9G29 - chains A and B of the 17 polymer chains in the assembly; structure by electron microscopy, 3.30 A resolution.

== Chain A ==
Name: DNA-directed RNA polymerase I subunit RPA190
From: Saccharomyces cerevisiae
Notes: EC 2.7.7.6
UniProt: P10964 (RPA1_YEAST); residues 1-1664 here = UniProt positions 1-1664
Sequence (1664 residues; row label = number of the first residue in the row):
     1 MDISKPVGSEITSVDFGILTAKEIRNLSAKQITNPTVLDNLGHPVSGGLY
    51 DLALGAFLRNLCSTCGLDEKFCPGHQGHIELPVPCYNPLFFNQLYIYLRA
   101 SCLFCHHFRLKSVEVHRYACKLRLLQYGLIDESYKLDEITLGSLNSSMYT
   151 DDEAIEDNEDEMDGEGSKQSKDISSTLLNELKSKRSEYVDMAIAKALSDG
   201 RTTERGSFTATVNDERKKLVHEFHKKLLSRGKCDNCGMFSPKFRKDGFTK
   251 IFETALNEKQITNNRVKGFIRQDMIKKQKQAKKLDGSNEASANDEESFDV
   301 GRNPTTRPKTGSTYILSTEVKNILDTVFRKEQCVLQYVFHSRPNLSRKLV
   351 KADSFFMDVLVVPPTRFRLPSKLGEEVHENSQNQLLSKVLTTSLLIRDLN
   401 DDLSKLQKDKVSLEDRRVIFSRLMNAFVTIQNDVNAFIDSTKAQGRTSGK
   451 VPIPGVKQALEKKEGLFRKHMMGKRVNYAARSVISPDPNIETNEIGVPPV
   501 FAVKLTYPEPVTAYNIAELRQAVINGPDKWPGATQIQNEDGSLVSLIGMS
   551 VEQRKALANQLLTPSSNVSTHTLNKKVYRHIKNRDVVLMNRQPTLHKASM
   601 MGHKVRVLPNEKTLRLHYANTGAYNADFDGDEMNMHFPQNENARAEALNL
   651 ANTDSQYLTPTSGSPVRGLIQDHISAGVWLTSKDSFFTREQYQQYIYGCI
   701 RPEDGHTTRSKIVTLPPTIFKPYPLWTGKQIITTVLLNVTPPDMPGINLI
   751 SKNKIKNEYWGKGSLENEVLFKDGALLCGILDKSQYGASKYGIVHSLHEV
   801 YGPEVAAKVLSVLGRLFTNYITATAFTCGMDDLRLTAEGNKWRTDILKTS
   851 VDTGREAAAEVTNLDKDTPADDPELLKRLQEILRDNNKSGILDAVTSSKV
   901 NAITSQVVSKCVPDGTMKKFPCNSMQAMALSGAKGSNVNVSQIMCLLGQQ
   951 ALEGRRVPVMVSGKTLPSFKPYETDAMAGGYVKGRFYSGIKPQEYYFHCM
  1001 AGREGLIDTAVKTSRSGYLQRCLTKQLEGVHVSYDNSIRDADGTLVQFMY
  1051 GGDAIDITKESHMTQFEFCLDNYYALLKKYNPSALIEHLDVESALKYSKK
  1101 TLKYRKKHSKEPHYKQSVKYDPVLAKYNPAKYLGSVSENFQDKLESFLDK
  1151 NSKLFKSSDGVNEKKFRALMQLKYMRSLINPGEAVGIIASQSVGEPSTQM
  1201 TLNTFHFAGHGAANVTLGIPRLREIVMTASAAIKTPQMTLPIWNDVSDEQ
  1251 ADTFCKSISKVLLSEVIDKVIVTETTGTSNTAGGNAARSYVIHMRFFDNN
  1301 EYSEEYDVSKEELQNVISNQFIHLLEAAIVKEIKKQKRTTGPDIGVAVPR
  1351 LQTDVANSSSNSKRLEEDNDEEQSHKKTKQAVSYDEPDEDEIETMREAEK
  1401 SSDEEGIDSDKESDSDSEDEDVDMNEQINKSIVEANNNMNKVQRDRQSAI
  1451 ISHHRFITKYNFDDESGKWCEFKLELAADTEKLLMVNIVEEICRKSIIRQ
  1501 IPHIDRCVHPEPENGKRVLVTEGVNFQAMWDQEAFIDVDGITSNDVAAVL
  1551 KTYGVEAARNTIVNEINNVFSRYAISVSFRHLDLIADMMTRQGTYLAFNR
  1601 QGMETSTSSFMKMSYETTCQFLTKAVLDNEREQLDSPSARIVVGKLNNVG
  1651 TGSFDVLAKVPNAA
Disordered / not traced: 142-173, 269-311, 446-450, 1154-1159, 1206-1213, 1278-1285, 1339-1434, 1663-1664
Curated features (UniProtKB/Swiss-Prot):
  - region: Pro-992 to Glu-1004 (Bridging helix)
  - binding site (Zn(2+)): Cys-62, Cys-65, Cys-72, His-75, Cys-102, Cys-105, Cys-233, Cys-236
  - binding site (Mg(2+)): Asp-627, Asp-629, Asp-631
  - modified residue (Phosphoserine): Ser-889, Ser-1636
Bound ions: Zn2+ site 1: Cys-62, Cys-65, Cys-72, His-75; Zn2+ site 2: Cys-102, Cys-105, Cys-233, Cys-236; Mg2+: Asp-627, Asp-629, Asp-631 (shared with 1 residue of chain R)
From the paper describing this entry:
  - specificity-determining residues: Pro-593 (proposed by the authors, not directly observed)

== Chain B ==
Name: DNA-directed RNA polymerase I subunit RPA135
From: Saccharomyces cerevisiae
Notes: EC 2.7.7.6
UniProt: P22138 (RPA2_YEAST); residues 1-1203 here = UniProt positions 1-1203
Sequence (1203 residues; numbered 1 to 1203; the number before each row is that of its first residue):
     1 MSKVIKPPGQARTADFRTLERESRFINPPKDKSAFPLLQEAVQPHIGSFN
    51 ALTEGPDGGLLNLGVKDIGEKVIFDGKPLNSEDEISNSGYLGNKLSVSVE
   101 QVSIAKPMSNDGVSSAVERKVYPSESRQRLTSYRGKLLLKLKWSVNNGEE
   151 NLFEVRDCGGLPVMLQSNRCHLNKMSPYELVQHKEESDEIGGYFIVNGIE
   201 KLIRMLIVQRRNHPMAIIRPSFANRGASYSHYGIQIRSVRPDQTSQTNVL
   251 HYLNDGQVTFRFSWRKNEYLVPVVMILKALCHTSDREIFDGIIGNDVKDS
   301 FLTDRLELLLRGFKKRYPHLQNRTQVLQYLGDKFRVVFQASPDQSDLEVG
   351 QEVLDRIVLVHLGKDGSQDKFRMLLFMIRKLYSLVAGECSPDNPDATQHQ
   401 EVLLGGFLYGMILKEKIDEYLQNIIAQVRMDINRGMAINFKDKRYMSRVL
   451 MRVNENIGSKMQYFLSTGNLVSQSGLDLQQVSGYTVVAEKINFYRFISHF
   501 RMVHRGSFFAQLKTTTVRKLLPESWGFLCPVHTPDGSPCGLLNHFAHKCR
   551 ISTQQSDVSRIPSILYSLGVAPASHTFAAGPSLCCVQIDGKIIGWVSHEQ
   601 GKIIADTLRYWKVEGKTPGLPIDLEIGYVPPSTRGQYPGLYLFGGHSRML
   651 RPVRYLPLDKEDIVGPFEQVYMNIAVTPQEIQNNVHTHVEFTPTNILSIL
   701 ANLTPFSDFNQSPRNMYQCQMGKQTMGTPGVALCHRSDNKLYRLQTGQTP
   751 IVKANLYDDYGMDNFPNGFNAVVAVISYTGYDMDDAMIINKSADERGFGY
   801 GTMYKTEKVDLALNRNRGDPITQHFGFGNDEWPKEWLEKLDEDGLPYIGT
   851 YVEEGDPICAYFDDTLNKTKIKTYHSSEPAYIEEVNLIGDESNKFQELQT
   901 VSIKYRIRRTPQIGDKFSSRHGQKGVCSRKWPTIDMPFSETGIQPDIIIN
   951 PHAFPSRMTIGMFVESLAGKAGALHGIAQDSTPWIFNEDDTPADYFGEQL
  1001 AKAGYNYHGNEPMYSGATGEELRADIYVGVVYYQRLRHMVNDKFQVRSTG
  1051 PVNSLTMQPVKGRKRHGGIRVGEMERDALIGHGTSFLLQDRLLNSSDYTQ
  1101 ASVCRECGSILTTQQSVPRIGSISTVCCRRCSMRFEDAKKLLTKSEDGEK
  1151 IFIDDSQIWEDGQGNKFVGGNETTTVAIPFVLKYLDSELSAMGIRLRYNV
  1201 EPK
Disordered / not traced: 1-10, 79-88, 112-115, 1138-1155
Curated features (UniProtKB/Swiss-Prot):
  - zinc finger: Cys-1104 to Cys-1131 (C4-type)
  - modified residue: Ser-2 (N-acetylserine), Ser-81 (Phosphoserine), Ser-1156 (Phosphoserine)
  - mutagenesis: Cys-1104 (C1104A: No effect; when associated with A-1107; A-1128 and A-1131), Cys-1107 (C1107A: Lethal. Abolishes recruitment of RPA1 to Pol I. No effect; when associated with A-1104; A-1128 and A-1131), Cys-1127 (C1127R: Responsible of suppression of RPA190-5 and RPA190-1 mutations), Cys-1128 (C1128A: No effect; when associated with A-1104; A-1107 and A-1131), Cys-1131 (C1131A: No effect; when associated with A-1104; A-1107 and A-1128)
Bound ions: Zn2+: Cys-1104, Cys-1107, Cys-1128, Cys-1131
From the paper describing this entry:
  - conformationally variable residues (side-chain flip): Tyr-717

== Interface between chain A and chain B ==
Residue-residue contacts (385; chain A residue first):
  Met-1(A) with Asn-1094(B), hydrogen bond (backbone-backbone); Tyr-1098(B), hydrophobic
  Lys-5(A) with Gln-1100(B), hydrogen bond (backbone-side chain)
  Val-7(A) with Tyr-1098(B); Gln-1100(B); Thr-1175(B); Val-1176(B), hydrophobic; Ala-1177(B), hydrophobic
  Gly-8(A) with Pro-1202(B)
  Ser-9(A) with Thr-1174(B), hydrogen bond; Thr-1175(B); Val-1176(B); Pro-1202(B)
  Glu-10(A) with Asn-1199(B); Val-1200(B); Glu-1201(B), hydrogen bond (backbone-backbone); Pro-1202(B)
  Ile-11(A) with Ile-1178(B), hydrophobic; Tyr-1198(B), hydrophobic; Asn-1199(B)
  Thr-12(A) with Asn-1199(B), hydrogen bond (backbone-backbone); Glu-1201(B)
  Ser-13(A) with Arg-1197(B); Tyr-1198(B); Asn-1199(B), hydrogen bond (backbone-backbone)
  Val-14(A) with Arg-1197(B); Tyr-1198(B), hydrophobic
  Asp-15(A) with Arg-1195(B); Leu-1196(B); Arg-1197(B), hydrogen bond (backbone-backbone)
  Phe-16(A) with Arg-1195(B); Leu-1196(B), hydrophobic
  Gly-17(A) with Ile-1194(B); Arg-1195(B), hydrogen bond (backbone-backbone)
  Ile-18(A) with Gly-1193(B)
  Leu-19(A) with Arg-1130(B); Ser-1190(B); Gly-1193(B), hydrogen bond (backbone-backbone); Arg-1195(B)
  Glu-23(A) with Arg-1130(B), salt bridge; Arg-1195(B), salt bridge
  Asn-26(A) with Arg-1129(B); Arg-1130(B), hydrogen bond (side chain-backbone); Ser-1132(B)
  Leu-27(A) with Thr-1112(B); Arg-1129(B); Arg-1130(B)
  Ser-28(A) with Arg-1129(B)
  Ala-29(A) with Arg-1129(B)
  Ser-63(A) with Gly-1162(B); Gln-1163(B), hydrogen bond (backbone-side chain)
  Thr-64(A) with Gln-1114(B); Asp-1161(B); Gly-1162(B), hydrogen bond (backbone-backbone); Gln-1163(B), hydrogen bond
  Cys-65(A) with Gln-1115(B); Val-1117(B)
  His-75(A) with Gln-1114(B)
  Gln-76(A) with Leu-1111(B); Ser-1190(B)
  Asn-87(A) with Met-1192(B)
  Leu-89(A) with Met-1192(B), hydrophobic; Ile-1194(B), hydrophobic
  Val-361(A) with Ser-1190(B)
  Arg-366(A) with Phe-1180(B)
  Phe-367(A) with Lys-1183(B); Tyr-1184(B), hydrophobic; Ser-1187(B)
  Glu-375(A) with Asn-814(B), hydrogen bond
  Gln-382(A) with Glu-1188(B)
  Ile-438(A) with Ala-1191(B)
  Val-456(A) with Glu-1188(B); Ala-1191(B), hydrophobic; Met-1192(B), hydrophobic
  Lys-457(A) with Met-1192(B)
  Leu-460(A) with Leu-1185(B), hydrophobic
  Leu-466(A) with Val-1181(B), hydrophobic; Tyr-1184(B), hydrophobic; Leu-1185(B), hydrophobic
  Phe-467(A) with Leu-1185(B), hydrophobic
  Arg-468(A) with Arg-1070(B), hydrogen bond (backbone-side chain); Glu-1073(B), salt bridge
  Lys-469(A) with Arg-1070(B)
  His-470(A) with Thr-1056(B); Gln-1058(B), hydrogen bond (backbone-side chain); Val-1181(B)
  Met-471(A) with Val-1181(B), hydrophobic; Leu-1185(B), hydrophobic
  Met-472(A) with Gly-1072(B); Glu-1073(B); Arg-1076(B)
  Gly-473(A) with Arg-1070(B), hydrogen bond (backbone-side chain); Val-1071(B); Leu-1092(B)
  Lys-474(A) with Gln-1058(B); Ile-1069(B); Arg-1070(B); Val-1071(B), hydrogen bond (backbone-backbone); Leu-1092(B); Ser-1096(B); Asp-1097(B)
  Arg-475(A) with Pro-1059(B); Val-1060(B); Lys-1061(B); Gly-1068(B); Ile-1069(B); Arg-1070(B); Ser-1096(B), hydrogen bond (backbone-side chain)
  Val-476(A) with Pro-1059(B); Gly-1068(B); Ile-1069(B), hydrogen bond (backbone-backbone); Val-1071(B), hydrophobic; Arg-1091(B); Ser-1095(B)
  Asn-477(A) with Arg-1047(B), hydrogen bond; Ser-1048(B), hydrogen bond (side chain-backbone); Thr-1049(B); Pro-1059(B); Arg-1091(B), hydrogen bond (backbone-side chain); Ser-1095(B), hydrogen bond (backbone-backbone)
  Tyr-478(A) with Arg-1047(B), hydrogen bond (backbone-backbone); Ser-1048(B), hydrogen bond (backbone-backbone); Thr-1049(B); Arg-1091(B), hydrogen bond (backbone-side chain)
  Ala-479(A) with Val-1046(B); Arg-1047(B), hydrogen bond (backbone-backbone); Ile-1069(B), hydrophobic
  Ala-480(A) with Gln-1045(B); Val-1046(B), hydrophobic
  Arg-481(A) with Phe-1044(B); Gln-1045(B), hydrogen bond (backbone-backbone)
  Ser-482(A) with Phe-1044(B)
  Val-483(A) with Val-1040(B), hydrophobic; Lys-1043(B)
  Ser-485(A) with Ile-913(B)
  Pro-486(A) with Tyr-781(B); Ser-928(B)
  Asp-487(A) with Tyr-781(B), hydrogen bond
  Pro-488(A) with Gly-780(B); Tyr-781(B)
  Asn-489(A) with Tyr-781(B), hydrogen bond
  Phe-501(A) with Phe-1044(B), hydrophobic; Val-1046(B), hydrophobic
  Lys-504(A) with Val-1046(B); Ser-1048(B)
  Leu-505(A) with Val-1046(B), hydrophobic
  Leu-588(A) with Leu-1087(B), hydrophobic
  Asn-590(A) with Glu-1075(B)
  Gln-592(A) with Glu-1075(B), hydrogen bond
  Pro-593(A) with Met-1074(B), hydrophobic
  Thr-594(A) with Met-1074(B); Glu-1075(B); Ala-1078(B)
  His-596(A) with Ala-1078(B)
  Lys-597(A) with Ala-1078(B); Gly-1081(B); His-1082(B), hydrogen bond (backbone-side chain)
  Met-600(A) with His-1082(B), hydrogen bond (backbone-side chain)
  Glu-611(A) with Ile-913(B)
  Lys-612(A) with Val-1040(B); Asn-1041(B), hydrogen bond
  Thr-613(A) with Ile-913(B); Val-1040(B)
  Arg-615(A) with Ile-913(B); Ser-928(B), hydrogen bond (side chain-backbone)
  Tyr-618(A) with Gly-780(B), hydrogen bond (side chain-backbone); Tyr-781(B); Asp-782(B); Met-783(B), hydrophobic
  Ala-626(A) with Asp-784(B)
  Asp-627(A) with Asp-784(B); Asp-785(B)
  Phe-628(A) with Asp-784(B); Val-926(B)
  Asp-629(A) with Asp-785(B); Lys-916(B); Val-926(B)
  Gly-630(A) with Lys-916(B); Val-926(B)
  Glu-632(A) with Lys-1043(B)
  Asn-634(A) with Ile-1069(B)
  His-636(A) with Ile-1069(B); Val-1071(B); Arg-1091(B)
  Phe-637(A) with Arg-1091(B)
  Pro-638(A) with Leu-1087(B), hydrophobic; Asp-1090(B)
  Gln-639(A) with Asp-1090(B)
  Asn-640(A) with Asp-1090(B)
  Asn-642(A) with Phe-1086(B)
  Ala-643(A) with Leu-1087(B), hydrophobic
  Glu-646(A) with Gly-1083(B); Thr-1084(B); Ser-1085(B), hydrogen bond (side chain-backbone); Phe-1086(B), hydrogen bond (side chain-backbone); Leu-1087(B), hydrogen bond (side chain-backbone)
  Leu-650(A) with Gly-1083(B); Thr-1084(B)
  Ala-651(A) with His-1082(B); Thr-1084(B)
  Gln-656(A) with His-1082(B)
  Ile-670(A) with Asp-784(B)
  Gln-671(A) with Met-783(B), hydrogen bond (side chain-backbone); Asp-784(B), hydrogen bond; His-952(B)
  Asp-672(A) with Ser-777(B), hydrogen bond; Met-783(B); Asn-950(B); His-952(B)
  Ser-675(A) with His-952(B), hydrogen bond
  Trp-679(A) with Arg-1023(B)
  Ile-821(A) with Ser-777(B); Tyr-778(B)
  Thr-822(A) with Tyr-778(B); Ser-1015(B), hydrogen bond (backbone-side chain); Leu-1022(B)
  Ala-823(A) with Leu-1022(B)
  Thr-824(A) with Arg-1023(B), hydrogen bond
  Ala-825(A) with Ile-776(B), hydrophobic; Ser-777(B); Leu-1022(B); Arg-1023(B), hydrogen bond (backbone-side chain)
  Phe-826(A) with Ile-776(B); Ser-777(B), hydrogen bond (backbone-backbone); Pro-951(B); His-952(B); Arg-1023(B)
  Thr-827(A) with Val-775(B); Ile-776(B); Pro-951(B); Asp-1025(B); Ile-1026(B)
  Cys-828(A) with Val-775(B); Pro-951(B), hydrophobic; Phe-963(B), hydrophobic; Tyr-1027(B)
  Gly-829(A) with Phe-963(B); Tyr-1027(B)
  Met-830(A) with Phe-963(B), hydrophobic; Ala-993(B), hydrophobic; Tyr-1027(B)
  Asp-831(A) with His-1008(B); Asn-1010(B)
  Leu-833(A) with Ile-960(B), hydrophobic; Phe-963(B), hydrophobic
  Arg-834(A) with Ala-993(B); Asp-994(B), salt bridge; Tyr-1007(B); His-1008(B)
  Arg-843(A) with Glu-988(B), salt bridge
  Gln-880(A) with Ser-632(B); Thr-633(B)
  Glu-881(A) with Thr-633(B)
  Arg-884(A) with Ser-632(B); Thr-633(B), hydrogen bond (side chain-backbone); Arg-634(B); Gly-635(B)
  Met-917(A) with His-1008(B)
  Met-925(A) with Pro-955(B), hydrophobic
  Met-928(A) with Pro-951(B); His-952(B); Pro-955(B), hydrophobic
  Lys-934(A) with His-952(B); Pro-955(B); Ser-956(B)
  Asn-939(A) with Pro-955(B), hydrogen bond (side chain-backbone); Ser-956(B); Met-958(B)
  Gln-942(A) with Met-958(B)
  Ile-943(A) with Met-958(B), hydrophobic; Ile-960(B), hydrophobic
  Glu-953(A) with Lys-519(B), salt bridge
  Pro-958(A) with Pro-522(B)
  Met-960(A) with Pro-522(B); Glu-523(B); Val-670(B), hydrophobic
  Val-961(A) with Gln-398(B); Gln-636(B); Tyr-671(B)
  Ser-962(A) with Val-670(B), hydrogen bond (side chain-backbone); Tyr-671(B)
  Lys-964(A) with Val-670(B); Met-672(B); Asn-673(B)
  Thr-965(A) with Pro-522(B)
  Leu-966(A) with Pro-522(B), hydrophobic
  Pro-967(A) with Pro-522(B); Trp-525(B), hydrophobic; Gln-669(B); Met-672(B); Asn-673(B); Ile-674(B), hydrogen bond (backbone-backbone)
  Ser-968(A) with Ile-674(B); Val-676(B); His-686(B)
  Lys-970(A) with Val-685(B)
  Gly-984(A) with Glu-988(B)
  Phe-986(A) with Phe-709(B); Asn-710(B); Gln-711(B); Met-958(B), hydrophobic; Ile-960(B)
  Tyr-987(A) with Phe-709(B); Thr-991(B); Ala-993(B)
  Ser-988(A) with Phe-709(B); Glu-988(B), hydrogen bond
  Gly-989(A) with Asp-708(B); Phe-709(B)
  Ile-990(A) with Asp-708(B), hydrogen bond (backbone-backbone); Trp-984(B), hydrogen bond (backbone-side chain)
  Lys-991(A) with Trp-984(B)
  Pro-992(A) with Val-676(B), hydrophobic; Pro-693(B), hydrophobic; Trp-984(B)
  Gln-993(A) with Val-676(B)
  Tyr-995(A) with Val-531(B); Leu-697(B), hydrophobic; Ser-707(B); Asp-708(B); Asn-715(B), hydrogen bond; Trp-984(B), hydrophobic
  Tyr-996(A) with Leu-520(B); Leu-521(B), hydrogen bond (side chain-backbone); Ser-524(B); Trp-525(B), hydrophobic; Pro-530(B), hydrophobic
  His-998(A) with Gln-711(B); Ser-712(B), hydrogen bond (backbone-side chain)
  Cys-999(A) with Val-531(B), hydrophobic; Ser-712(B); Met-716(B)
  Met-1000(A) with Leu-520(B), hydrophobic
  Gly-1002(A) with Ser-712(B)
  Arg-1003(A) with Arg-518(B); Lys-519(B); Leu-520(B); Pro-530(B), hydrogen bond (side chain-backbone); Thr-533(B), hydrogen bond; Met-716(B)
  Glu-1004(A) with Lys-519(B), salt bridge
  Leu-1006(A) with Cys-539(B), hydrophobic
  Ile-1007(A) with Thr-515(B); Arg-518(B)
  Ala-1010(A) with Arg-518(B); Gly-536(B)
  Val-1011(A) with Thr-515(B)
  Ser-1014(A) with Lys-513(B), hydrogen bond
  Arg-1015(A) with Lys-513(B)
  Arg-1021(A) with Glu-1073(B)
  Thr-1024(A) with Asp-1077(B), hydrogen bond
  Glu-1028(A) with Arg-1076(B), salt bridge
  Ala-1184(A) with Gly-1081(B)
  Ile-1187(A) with Asp-1077(B); Ile-1080(B), hydrophobic; Gly-1081(B)
  Gln-1191(A) with Asp-1077(B); Ala-1078(B)
  Arg-1338(A) with Lys-315(B), hydrogen bond (backbone-side chain)
  Glu-1481(A) with Arg-311(B)
  Lys-1482(A) with Asp-304(B); Glu-307(B); Leu-308(B)
  Leu-1484(A) with Asp-255(B)
  Asn-1487(A) with Arg-305(B), hydrogen bond
  Leu-1622(A) with Leu-1189(B), hydrophobic; Ile-1194(B), hydrophobic
  Arg-1631(A) with Asn-1199(B)
  Pro-1637(A) with Ile-1080(B), hydrophobic
  Ile-1641(A) with Arg-1076(B)
  Val-1642(A) with Pro-1179(B); Leu-1182(B)
  Val-1643(A) with Pro-1179(B)
  Gly-1644(A) with Gln-1089(B); Leu-1093(B); Pro-1179(B)
  Leu-1646(A) with Ser-1085(B); Phe-1086(B), hydrophobic; Gln-1089(B)
  Asn-1647(A) with Ser-1085(B), hydrogen bond (backbone-side chain)
  Val-1649(A) with Ser-1085(B)
  Gly-1650(A) with Gly-1083(B)
  Thr-1651(A) with Gly-1083(B), hydrogen bond (backbone-backbone); Ser-1085(B); Phe-1086(B)
Other interface residues (no listed pair), chain A (208 interface residues in all): Pro-6, Ala-53, Gly-66, Phe-90, Met-357, Leu-360, Pro-363, Pro-364, Phe-437, Ala-459, Val-500, Leu-595, Ala-598, Thr-621, Ala-647, His-673, Thr-818, Tyr-820, Ala-933, Gly-935, Pro-971, Lys-983, Arg-985, Lys-1025, Ile-1188, Val-1626, Ser-1638, Lys-1645, Gly-1652
Other interface residues (no listed pair), chain B (187 interface residues in all): Asn-254, Cys-529, His-532, Asp-535, Asn-543, Glu-680, Pro-713, Thr-779, Ala-786, Gly-914, Lys-924, Arg-929, Val-964, Leu-967, Asn-987, Glu-1021, Leu-1055, Met-1057, Leu-1079, Leu-1088

== Overview ==
208 residues of chain A and 187 residues of chain B are in contact, with 66 hydrogen bonds and 8 salt bridges.
Among the polar pairs are Glu-23(A)/Arg-1130(B), Glu-23(A)/Arg-1195(B) and Arg-468(A)/Glu-1073(B). From the
paper: the specificity determinant Pro-593(A); conformational variability at Tyr-717(B).
Here chain A is DNA-directed RNA polymerase I subunit RPA190 and chain B is DNA-directed RNA polymerase I
subunit RPA135, both from Saccharomyces cerevisiae. Entry 9G29 (Yeast RNA polymerase I elongation complex
stalled by an apurinic site with the C-terminal of A12 ...) was determined by electron microscopy, deposited
together with 9G1V, 9G1X, 9G23, 9G24, 9G26, 9G27, 9G2B and 9G2C.
